3R5J - chains A and B of the 3 polymer chains in the assembly; structure by X-ray diffraction, 1.77 A resolution.

== Chain A ==
Protein: Caspase-2 subunit p18
Source organism: Homo sapiens
Notes: EC 3.4.22.55
Reference sequence: P42575 (CASP2_HUMAN); aligned to UniProt positions 175-329 over residues 175-329 (the alignment contains insertions or deletions, so no single offset holds)
Sequence (160 residues; row label = number of the first residue in the row):
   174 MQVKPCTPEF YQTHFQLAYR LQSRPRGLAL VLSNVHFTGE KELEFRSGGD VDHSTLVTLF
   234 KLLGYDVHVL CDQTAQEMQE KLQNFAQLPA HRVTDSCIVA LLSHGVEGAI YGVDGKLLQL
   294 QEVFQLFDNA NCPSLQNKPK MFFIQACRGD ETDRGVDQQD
Not modelled in the structure: 211-215, 333
Sequence notes: expression tag (174)
UniProt features mapped onto this chain:
  - active site: His277, Cys320

== Chain B ==
Protein: Caspase-2 subunit p12
Source organism: Homo sapiens
Notes: EC 3.4.22.55
Reference sequence: P42575 (CASP2_HUMAN); numbering as in UniProt (aligned over 349-452)
Sequence (112 residues; row label = number of the first residue in the row):
   349 GKEKLPKMRL PTRSDMICGY ACLKGTAAMR NTKRGSWYIE ALAQVFSERA CDMHVADMLV
   409 KVNALIKDRE GYAPGTEFHR CKEMSEYCST LCRHLYLFPG HPPTLEHHHH HH
Not modelled in the structure: 349-354, 452-460
Sequence notes: expression tag (453-460)
UniProt features mapped onto this chain:
  - natural variant: Gln392 to Thr452 (deletion: In MRT80)
  - mutagenesis: Ala369 (A369T: Loss of function)
Reported in the primary citation:
  - conformationally variable residues: Tyr420
  - mutagenesis - T380A, Y420A: decreased catalytic activity on Ac-VDVAD-AFC
  - mutagenesis - T380A/Y420A: abolished catalytic activity on pentapeptide substrate

== Chain A / chain B interface ==
Pairs across the interface (129; chain A residue first):
  Gln175(A) - Ser395(B)
  Val176(A) - Ser395(B)
  Val176(A) - Pro447(B)  hydrophobic
  Lys177(A) - Ser395(B)
  Lys177(A) - Cys399(B)
  Lys177(A) - Pro447(B)
  Pro178(A) - Cys399(B)
  Pro178(A) - Pro447(B)
  Pro178(A) - Gly448(B)
  Cys179(A) - Cys399(B)  hydrogen bond (side chain-backbone)
  Cys179(A) - Phe446(B)  hydrophobic
  Cys179(A) - Pro447(B)  hydrogen bond (backbone-backbone)
  Cys179(A) - His449(B)
  Pro181(A) - His449(B)
  Phe183(A) - Cys399(B)
  Phe183(A) - Asp400(B)
  Phe183(A) - Tyr444(B)  hydrophobic
  Phe183(A) - Phe446(B)  hydrophobic
  Tyr184(A) - Phe446(B)  hydrophobic
  Tyr184(A) - His449(B)
  His187(A) - Tyr444(B)
  Phe188(A) - Phe446(B)  hydrophobic
  Gln189(A) - Arg441(B)  hydrogen bond (backbone-side chain)
  Leu190(A) - Arg441(B)
  Leu190(A) - His442(B)
  Ala191(A) - Arg441(B)  hydrogen bond (backbone-side chain)
  Ala191(A) - His442(B)
  Ala191(A) - Tyr444(B)  hydrophobic
  Tyr192(A) - Asp363(B)  hydrogen bond
  Tyr192(A) - Leu439(B)
  Tyr192(A) - Cys440(B)  hydrogen bond (side chain-backbone)
  Tyr192(A) - Arg441(B)
  Tyr192(A) - His442(B)  hydrogen bond (backbone-backbone)
  Leu194(A) - Leu443(B)  hydrophobic
  Leu194(A) - Tyr444(B)
  Leu194(A) - Leu445(B)  hydrophobic
  Leu194(A) - Phe446(B)
  Gln195(A) - Phe446(B)
  Gln195(A) - His449(B)  hydrogen bond
  Gln195(A) - Pro450(B)
  Arg199(A) - Leu445(B)  hydrogen bond (side chain-backbone)
  Arg199(A) - Phe446(B)  hydrogen bond (side chain-backbone)
  Arg199(A) - His449(B)  hydrogen bond (side chain-backbone)
  Arg219(A) - Arg378(B)
  Ser220(A) - Arg378(B)  hydrogen bond (backbone-side chain)
  Ser220(A) - Asn379(B)
  Ser220(A) - Thr380(B)  hydrogen bond (side chain-backbone)
  Gly221(A) - Thr380(B)  hydrogen bond (backbone-backbone)
  Gly221(A) - Gly383(B)
  Val224(A) - Lys381(B)
  Val224(A) - Arg382(B)
  Asp225(A) - Gly383(B)
  Asp225(A) - Ser384(B)  hydrogen bond
  Asp225(A) - Ile387(B)
  Thr228(A) - Ala391(B)
  Leu229(A) - Ile387(B)  hydrophobic
  Leu232(A) - Ala391(B)  hydrophobic
  Leu236(A) - Ala398(B)  hydrophobic
  Leu236(A) - Leu445(B)  hydrophobic
  Tyr238(A) - Leu445(B)
  Leu275(A) - Ile387(B)  hydrophobic
  Glu280(A) - Lys372(B)
  Gln294(A) - Arg361(B)  hydrogen bond
  Phe297(A) - Arg361(B)
  Phe297(A) - Met364(B)
  Phe297(A) - Cys366(B)  hydrophobic
  Phe297(A) - Tyr368(B)
  Gln298(A) - Arg361(B)
  Phe300(A) - Met364(B)
  Asp301(A) - Thr360(B)
  Asp301(A) - Met364(B)
  Asn302(A) - Leu358(B)
  Asn302(A) - Pro359(B)  hydrogen bond (side chain-backbone)
  Asn302(A) - Thr360(B)  hydrogen bond (backbone-backbone)
  Asn302(A) - Arg361(B)
  Asn302(A) - Ser362(B)  hydrogen bond
  Ala303(A) - Thr360(B)
  Gln309(A) - Leu358(B)
  Asn310(A) - Leu358(B)
  Asn310(A) - Asp363(B)
  Lys311(A) - Asp363(B)
  Pro312(A) - Asp363(B)
  Pro312(A) - Leu443(B)  hydrophobic
  Lys313(A) - Ser362(B)
  Lys313(A) - Asp363(B)  hydrogen bond (backbone-backbone)
  Lys313(A) - Met364(B)
  Lys313(A) - Ile365(B)  hydrogen bond (backbone-backbone)
  Met314(A) - Ile365(B)
  Met314(A) - Leu443(B)  hydrophobic
  Phe315(A) - Met364(B)  hydrophobic
  Phe315(A) - Ile365(B)  hydrogen bond (backbone-backbone)
  Phe315(A) - Cys366(B)
  Phe315(A) - Gly367(B)  hydrogen bond (backbone-backbone)
  Phe316(A) - Gly367(B)
  Phe316(A) - Tyr386(B)
  Phe316(A) - Leu390(B)  hydrophobic
  Phe316(A) - Phe394(B)  hydrophobic
  Ile317(A) - Cys366(B)  hydrophobic
  Ile317(A) - Gly367(B)  hydrogen bond (backbone-backbone)
  Ile317(A) - Tyr368(B)
  Ile317(A) - Ala369(B)  hydrogen bond (backbone-backbone)
  Gln318(A) - Ala369(B)
  Gln318(A) - Ala376(B)
  Gln318(A) - Ser384(B)  hydrogen bond
  Gln318(A) - Tyr386(B)
  Gln318(A) - Ile387(B)
  Ala319(A) - Cys370(B)
  Ala319(A) - Ala376(B)
  Cys320(A) - Thr374(B)
  Cys320(A) - Ala375(B)  hydrophobic
  Cys320(A) - Ala376(B)  hydrogen bond (side chain-backbone)
  Arg321(A) - Tyr368(B)
  Arg321(A) - Cys370(B)  hydrogen bond (side chain-backbone)
  Arg321(A) - Leu371(B)
  Arg321(A) - Lys372(B)
  Arg321(A) - Gly373(B)  hydrogen bond (backbone-backbone)
  Arg321(A) - Thr374(B)  hydrogen bond (backbone-backbone)
  Arg321(A) - Glu434(B)  salt bridge
  Gly322(A) - Gly373(B)
  Gly322(A) - Thr374(B)  hydrogen bond (backbone-backbone)
  Gly322(A) - Ala375(B)
  Asp323(A) - Gly373(B)
  Glu324(A) - Gly373(B)
  Glu324(A) - Thr374(B)
  Glu324(A) - Ala375(B)  hydrogen bond (backbone-backbone)
  Thr325(A) - Phe426(B)
  Asp326(A) - Cys429(B)
  Asp326(A) - Lys430(B)  hydrogen bond (backbone-backbone)
  Gly328(A) - Lys430(B)
Other interface residues (no listed pair), chain A (63 interface residues in all): Met174, Thr180, Arg197, Phe218, Gly222, His277, Leu293, Arg327
Other interface residues (no listed pair), chain B (56 interface residues in all): Met377, Val403, Leu407, Arg428, Pro451

== In short ==
The interface between chain A and chain B involves 63 residues on one side and 56 on the other; the contacts
include 33 hydrogen bonds and 1 salt bridge. Polar pairs include Arg321(A)-Glu434(B), Cys179(A)-Cys399(B) and
Gln189(A)-Arg441(B). The paper reports that T380A and Y420A of chain B reduce catalytic activity on
Ac-VDVAD-AFC; conformational variability at Tyr420(B).
Chain A is Caspase-2 subunit p18 and chain B is Caspase-2 subunit p12, both from Homo sapiens; the structure,
Crystal structure of active caspase-2 bound with Ac-ADVAD-CHO, was determined by X-ray diffraction (same
publication as 3R6G, 3R6L, 3R7B, 3R7N and 3R7S).
